Entry 5VX2 (X-ray diffraction, 1.85 A resolution); this record covers chains B and C of the 4 polymer chains in the assembly.

Chain B:
Molecule: Bcl-2-like protein 11
UniProtKB: O43521 (B2L11_HUMAN); residues 51-76 here correspond to UniProt positions 141-166 (UniProt number = residue number + 90)
Sequence (26 residues; numbered 51 to 76; the number before each row is that of its first residue):
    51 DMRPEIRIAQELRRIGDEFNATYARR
Unresolved in the structure: 51-52, 76
Modified positions: Ile65 ((2S)-2-aminooctanedioic acid; 9R1)
Sequence notes: engineered mutation Arg57 (Trp147 in O43521), Thr72 (Tyr162 in O43521)

Chain C:
Molecule: Induced myeloid leukemia cell differentiation protein Mcl-1 homolog, Induced myeloid leukemia cell differentiation protein Mcl-1 chimera
Source organism: Mus musculus
Notes: fragment: UNP P97287 residues 152-189, UNP Q07820 residues 209-327
UniProtKB: chimeric construct of P97287, Q07820: residues 171-208 from P97287 (MCL1_MOUSE) positions 152-189 (UniProt number = residue number - 19); residues 209-327 from Q07820 positions 209-327 (same numbers)
Sequence (162 residues; each row starts with the number of its first residue):
   166 GPLGSEDDLYRQSLEIISRYLREQATGSKDSKPLGEAGAAGRRALETLRR
   216 VGDGVQRNHETAFQGMLRKLDIKNEDDVKSLSRVMIHVFSDGVTNWGRIV
   266 TLISFGAFVAKHLKTINQESCIEPLAESITDVLVRTKRDWLVKQRGWDGF
   316 VEFFHVEDLEGG
Unresolved in the structure: 166-171, 322-327
Sequence notes: expression tag (166-170)
Curated features (UniProtKB/Swiss-Prot):
  - cross-link (Glycyl lysine isopeptide (Lys-Gly)): Lys194 (interchain with G-Cter in ubiquitin), Lys197 (interchain with G-Cter in ubiquitin)
  - motif: Ala209 to Asn223 (BH3), His252 to Ala272 (BH1), Asp304 to Phe319 (BH2)

Chain B / chain C interface:
Contacting residue pairs (10; chain B residue first):
  Glu61(B) with Thr226(C), hydrogen bond
  Arg64(B) with Arg222(C), hydrogen bond (side chain-backbone); Glu225(C), salt bridge; Thr226(C), hydrogen bond
  Ile65(B) with Asn223(C); His224(C); Glu225(C); Thr226(C); Ala227(C)
  Glu68(B) with Arg222(C), salt bridge

Overview:
4 residues of chain B and 6 residues of chain C are in contact; the contacts include 3 hydrogen bonds and 2
salt bridges. Polar pairs include Arg64(B)-Glu225(C), Glu68(B)-Arg222(C) and Glu61(B)-Thr226(C).
Here chain B is Bcl-2-like protein 11 and chain C is Induced myeloid leukemia cell differentiation protein
Mcl-1 homolog, Induced myeloid leukemia cell differentiation protein Mcl-1 chimera (Mus musculus). Entry 5VX2
(Mcl-1 in complex with Bim-h3Pc-RT) was determined by X-ray diffraction together with 5VWV, 5VWW, 5VWX, 5VWY,
5VWZ, 5VX0 and 5VX3 from the same study.
